6THX - chain A; structure by X-ray diffraction, 1.99 A resolution.

== Chain A ==
Protein: Interleukin-1 receptor-associated kinase 4
From: Homo sapiens
Notes: EC 2.7.11.1
UniProt: Q9NWZ3 (IRAK4_HUMAN), isoform Q9NWZ3-2; residues 154-460 here correspond to UniProt positions 30-336 (UniProt number = residue number - 124)
Amino-acid sequence (308 residues; each row starts with the number of its first residue):
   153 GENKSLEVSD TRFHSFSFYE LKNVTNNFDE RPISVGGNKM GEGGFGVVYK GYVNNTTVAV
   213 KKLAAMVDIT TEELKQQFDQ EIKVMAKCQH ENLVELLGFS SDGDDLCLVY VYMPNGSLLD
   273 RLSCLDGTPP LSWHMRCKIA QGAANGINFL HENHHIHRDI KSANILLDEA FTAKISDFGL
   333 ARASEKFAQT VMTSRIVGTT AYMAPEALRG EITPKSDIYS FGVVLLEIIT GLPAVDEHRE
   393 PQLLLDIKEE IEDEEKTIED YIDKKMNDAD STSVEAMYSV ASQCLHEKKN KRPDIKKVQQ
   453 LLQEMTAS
Unresolved in the structure: 153-163, 216-225, 336-341, 459-460
Differences from the reference sequence: expression tag (153)
Modified residues: T345 (phosphothreonine; TPO); S346 (phosphoserine; SEP)
Ligand contacts: N9Z (2-[4-[(1-methylcyclopropyl)amino]-2-[(1-methylpyrazol-4-yl)amino]pyrido[3,2-d]pyrimidin-6-yl]ethanenitrile): M192, G193, E194, V200, A211, K213, V246, Y262, V263, Y264, M265, P266, N267, G268, S269, D272, R273, L318, S328

== Overview ==
Ligands of chain A: compound N9Z.
Chain A is Interleukin-1 receptor-associated kinase 4 (Homo sapiens); the structure, IRAK4 in complex with
inhibitor, was determined by X-ray diffraction (same publication as 6THW, 6THZ, 6TI8 and 6TIA).
